6I7T - chains A and D of the 16 polymer chains in the assembly; structure by electron microscopy, 4.61 A resolution (low resolution: residue-level contacts below are approximate; hydrogen-bond / salt-bridge calls are withheld).

# Chain A
Molecule: Translation initiation factor eIF-2B subunit alpha
Organism: Saccharomyces cerevisiae
UniProt: P14741 (EI2BA_YEAST); numbering as in UniProt (aligned over 1-305)
Amino-acid sequence (305 residues; numbered 1 to 305; the number before each row is that of its first residue):
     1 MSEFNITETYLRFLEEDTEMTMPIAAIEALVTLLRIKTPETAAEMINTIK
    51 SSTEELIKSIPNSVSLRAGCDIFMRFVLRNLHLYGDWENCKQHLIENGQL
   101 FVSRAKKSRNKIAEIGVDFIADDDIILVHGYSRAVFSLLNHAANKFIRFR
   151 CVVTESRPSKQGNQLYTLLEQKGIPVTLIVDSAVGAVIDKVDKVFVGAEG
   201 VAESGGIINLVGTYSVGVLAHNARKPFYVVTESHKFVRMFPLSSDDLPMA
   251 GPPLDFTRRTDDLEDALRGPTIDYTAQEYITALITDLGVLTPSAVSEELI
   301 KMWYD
UniProt features mapped onto this chain:
  - modified residue: Ser2 (N-acetylserine), Thr291 (Phosphothreonine)

# Chain D
Molecule: Translation initiation factor eIF-2B subunit delta
Organism: Saccharomyces cerevisiae
UniProt: P12754 (EI2BD_YEAST); residue numbers follow UniProt; this construct covers 1-651
Amino-acid sequence (651 residues; row label = number of the first residue in the row):
     1 MSESEAKSRSATPPSKAKQATPTTTAAANGEKKLTNKELKELKKQEKAAK
    51 RAAMKQANGISIEQQQQQAQMKKEKKQLQREQQQKREQKQKNANKKKQNE
   101 RNVKKSTLFGHLETTEERRATILALTSAVSSPKTSRITAAGLMVPVVASA
   151 LSGSNVLTASSLMPVGPNASSTVSASAPASTTTTLPASSAALSAGTSSAS
   201 TNTPTAIQQEIASSNASDVAKTLASISLEAGEFNVIPGISSVIPTVLEQS
   251 FDNSSLISSVKELLLNKDLIHPSILLLTSHLAHYKIVGSIPRCIAMLEVF
   301 QIVIKDYQTPKGTTLSRNLTSYLSHQIDLLKKARPLSVTMGNAIRWLKQE
   351 ISLIDPSTPDKAAKKDLCEKIGQFAKEKIELADQLIIDNASTQIEESTTI
   401 VTYGSSKVLTELLLHNAISLKKNIKVIVVDSRPLFEGRKMAETLRNAGVN
   451 VMYALITSLDTIFNMDVDYVFLGAHSILSNGFLYSRAGTAMLAMSAKRRN
   501 IPVLVCCESLKFSQRVQLDSVTFNELADPNDLVNIDYENPVERRGNKGAL
   551 LNQFIKERKFEKKKLAMENKPKGNKIGGKKGSEGESKDASNEEDSNSKNI
   601 LDGWQELPSLNIVNILYDLTPPEYIKKVITEFGALPPSSVPVILREYKGS
   651 A
Unresolved in the structure: 1-246, 535-597
UniProt features mapped onto this chain:
  - modified residue: Ser2 (N-acetylserine), Ser106 (Phosphoserine), Thr121 (Phosphothreonine)

# How chain A and chain D interact
Pairs across the interface - 19 pairs, chain A then chain D:
  Glu203(A) with Ala634(D); Pro636(D)
  Ser204(A) with Pro636(D)
  Phe240(A) with Lys627(D)
  Pro241(A) with Lys627(D)
  Leu242(A) with Tyr469(D); Pro502(D); Leu504(D); Lys626(D); Lys627(D)
  Ser243(A) with Pro502(D)
  Ser296(A) with Pro636(D); Ser639(D)
  Glu297(A) with Val642(D)
  Tyr304(A) with Phe632(D); Gly633(D); Ala634(D); Leu635(D); Tyr647(D)
Other interface residues (no listed pair), chain A (12 interface residues in all): Ser293, Ile300, Asp305
Other interface residues (no listed pair), chain D (16 interface residues in all): Thr630, Ser638, Ile643

# Overview
Chain A and chain D form an interface of 12 and 16 residues respectively.
Here chain A is Translation initiation factor eIF-2B subunit alpha and chain D is Translation initiation
factor eIF-2B subunit delta, both from Saccharomyces cerevisiae. Entry 6I7T (eIF2B:eIF2 complex) was
determined by electron microscopy together with 6I3M from the same study.
